Entry 4KVB (X-ray diffraction, 4.20 A resolution (low resolution: residue-level contacts below are approximate; hydrogen-bond / salt-bridge calls are withheld)); this record covers chains A and P of the 20 polymer chains in the assembly.

== Chain A ==
Molecule: 16S rRNA
Organism: Thermus thermophilus
Sequence (1522 nucleotides; each row starts with the number of its first residue; note: 42 numbers in that range are skipped by the numbering (no residue carries them; nothing is unmodelled there); a row labelled like 190A-190L holds insertion residues (190A, then the next letters in order); numbering starts at 0):
     0 UUUGUUGGAG AGUUUGAUCC UGGCUCAGGG UGAACGCUGG CGGCGUGCCU AAGACAUGCA
    60 AGUCGUGCGG G
    73 CCGCGGGGUU UU
    88 ACUCCG
    95 UGGUC
   101 AGCGGCGGAC GGGUGAGUAA CGCGUGGGU
  129A G
   130 ACCUACCCGG AAGAGGGGGA CAACCCGGGG AAACUCGGGC UAAUCCCCCA UGUGGACCCG
   190 C
190A-190L CCCUUGGGGUGU
   191 GUCCAAAGGG CUUU
   216 GCCCGCUUCC GGAUGGGCCC GCGUCCCAUC AGCUAGUUGG UGGGGUAAUG GCCCACCAAG
   276 GCGACGACGG GUAGCCGGUC UGAGAGGAUG GCCGGCCACA GGGGCACUGA GACACGGGCC
   336 CCACUCCUAC GGGAGGCAGC AGUUAGGAAU CUUCCGCAAU GGGCGCAAGC CUGACGGAGC
   396 GACGCCGCUU GGAGGAAGAA GCCCUUCGGG GUGUAAACUC CUGAA
   442 CCCGGGACGA AACCCCCGAG GA
   474 GGGGACUGAC GGUACCGGG
   494 GUAAUAGCGC CGGCCAACUC CGUGCCAGCA GCCGCGGUAA UACGGAGGGC GCGAGCGUUA
   554 CCCGGAUUCA CUGGGCGUAA AGGGCGUGUA GGCGGCCUGG GGCGUCCCAU GUGAAAGACC
   614 ACGGCUCAAC CGUGGGGGAG CGUGGGAUAC GCUCAGGCUA GACGGUGGGA GAGGGUGGUG
   674 GAAUUCCCGG AGUAGCGGUG AAAUGCGCAG AUACCGGGAG GAACGCCGAU GGCGAAGGCA
   734 GCCACCUGGU CCACCCGUGA CGCUGAGGCG CGAAAGCGUG GGGAGCAAAC CGGAUUAGAU
   794 ACCCGGGUAG UCCACGCCCU AAACGAUGCG CGCUAGGUCU CUGGGUCU
   848 CCUGGGGGCC GAAGCUAACG CGUUAAGCGC GCCGCCUGGG GAGUACGGCC GCAAGGCUGA
   908 AACUCAAAGG AAUUGACGGG GGCCCGCACA AGCGGUGGAG CAUGUGGUUU AAUUCGAAGX
   968 AACGCGAAGA ACCUUACCAG GCCUUGACAU GCUAGG
 1003A G
  1004 AACCCGGGUG AAAGCCUGGG GUGCCCC
1030A-1030D GCGA
  1031 GGGGAGCCCU AGCACAGGUG CUGCAUGGCC GUCGUCAGCU CGUGCCGUGA GGUGUUGGGU
  1091 UAAGUCCCGC AACGAGCGCA ACCCCCGCCG UUAGUUGCCA GCGGUUCGGC CGGGCACUCU
  1151 AACGGGACUG CCCGCGAAA
  1171 GCGGGAGGAA GGAGGGGACG ACGUCUGGUC AGCAUGGCCC UUACGGCCUG GGCGACACAC
  1231 GUGCUACAAU GCCCACUACA AAGCGAUGCC ACCCGGCAAC GGGGAGCUAA UCGCAAAAAG
  1291 GUGGGCCCAG UUCGGAUUGG GGUCUGCAAC CCGACCCCAU GAAGCCGGAA UCGCUAGUAA
  1351 UCGCGGAUCA G
 1361A C
  1362 CAUGCCGCGG UGAAUACGUU CCCGGGCCUU GUACACACXG CCXGUXACGC CAUGGGAGCG
  1422 GGCUCUACCC GAAGUCGCCG GG
  1446 AGCCUACGGG
  1459 CAGGCGCCGA GGGUAGGGCC CGUGACUGGG GCGAAGUCGU AACAAGGUAG CUGUACCGGA
  1519 AGGUGCGGCU GGAUCACCUC CUUUCU
Unresolved in the structure: 0-3, 1535-1538
Modified / non-standard residues: PSU (pseudouridine-5'-monophosphate) at position 516, 7MG (7N-methyl-8-hydroguanosine-5'-monophosphate) at position 527, M2G (N2-dimethylguanosine-5'-monophosphate) at position 966, 5MC (5-methylcytidine-5'-monophosphate) at position 967, 2MG (2N-methylguanosine-5'-monophosphate) at position 1207, 5MC (5-methylcytidine-5'-monophosphate) at position 1400, 4OC (4n,o2'-methylcytidine-5'-monophosphate) at position 1402, 5MC (5-methylcytidine-5'-monophosphate) at position 1404, 5MC (5-methylcytidine-5'-monophosphate) at position 1407, UR3 (3-methyluridine-5'-monophoshate) at position 1498, MA6 (6N-dimethyladenosine-5'-monophoshate) at position 1518, MA6 (6N-dimethyladenosine-5'-monophoshate) at position 1519, PSU (pseudouridine-5'-monophosphate) at position 1540, PSU (pseudouridine-5'-monophosphate) at position 1541
Bound ions: Mg2+ site 1: U12, G22; K+ site 1 near U14 (its only coordinating residue here); Mg2+ site 2 near G21 (its only coordinating residue here); Mg2+ site 3 near C48 (its only coordinating residue here); Mg2+ site 4: C48, U114, G115; Mg2+ site 5 near A53 (its only coordinating residue here); Mg2+ site 6: G61, U62; Mg2+ site 7 near G107 (its only coordinating residue here); Mg2+ site 8: A109, G331; Mg2+ site 9: A116, G117, G289; Mg2+ site 10: A116, G117, U118, G289; Mg2+ site 11: C121, U125; 84 more Mg2+ sites not listed; 19 more K+ sites not listed

== Chain P ==
Molecule: 30S ribosomal protein S16
Organism: Thermus thermophilus
UniProtKB: P62238 (RS16_THET2); numbering as in UniProt (aligned over 1-88)
Chain sequence (88 residues; numbered 1 to 88; the number before each row is that of its first residue):
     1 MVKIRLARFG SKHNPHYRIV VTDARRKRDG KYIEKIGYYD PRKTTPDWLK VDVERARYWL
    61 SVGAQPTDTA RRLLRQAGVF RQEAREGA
Unresolved in the structure: 84-88

== How chain A and chain P interact ==
Contacting residue pairs (86; chain A residue first):
  C43(A) - Lys12(P)
  G44(A) - Lys12(P)
  C110(A) - Arg25(P)
  G112(A) - Lys27(P)
  A134(A) - Met1(P)
  A134(A) - Arg25(P)
  C135(A) - Met1(P)
  C136(A) - Met1(P)
  C136(A) - Val62(P)
  C136(A) - Gly63(P)
  C136(A) - Gln65(P)
  C137(A) - Ser61(P)
  C137(A) - Val62(P)
  C137(A) - Gly63(P)
  C137(A) - Gln65(P)
  G227(A) - Val62(P)
  A228(A) - Val2(P)
  A228(A) - Trp59(P)
  A228(A) - Val62(P)
  U229(A) - Asp23(P)
  U229(A) - Ile33(P)
  U229(A) - Trp59(P)
  G230(A) - Arg25(P)
  G309(A) - Lys27(P)
  G309(A) - Gly30(P)
  G310(A) - Arg26(P)
  G310(A) - Lys27(P)
  G310(A) - Gly30(P)
  G310(A) - Lys31(P)
  C311(A) - Arg26(P)
  A374(A) - Tyr17(P)
  U375(A) - Leu6(P)
  U375(A) - Tyr17(P)
  U375(A) - Arg28(P)
  U375(A) - Thr69(P)
  G376(A) - Arg5(P)
  G376(A) - Leu6(P)
  G376(A) - Arg28(P)
  G376(A) - Thr67(P)
  G377(A) - Lys3(P)
  G377(A) - Arg5(P)
  G377(A) - Ala24(P)
  C390(A) - Arg28(P)
  G391(A) - Arg8(P)
  G391(A) - Arg28(P)
  G392(A) - Arg8(P)
  G392(A) - Lys12(P)
  G392(A) - His13(P)
  A393(A) - Lys12(P)
  A393(A) - His13(P)
  C449(A) - Arg42(P)
  G450(A) - Pro15(P)
  G450(A) - Pro41(P)
  G450(A) - Arg42(P)
  G450(A) - Lys43(P)
  A452(A) - Lys43(P)
  A452(A) - Arg72(P)
  A453(A) - Asp68(P)
  G462(A) - Gln82(P)
  A463(A) - Arg75(P)
  A463(A) - Phe80(P)
  A463(A) - Arg81(P)
  A463(A) - Gln82(P)
  A463(A) - Glu83(P)
  G474(A) - Arg75(P)
  G474(A) - Arg81(P)
  A607(A) - Lys31(P)
  A608(A) - Phe9(P)
  A608(A) - Arg18(P)
  A608(A) - Tyr32(P)
  A609(A) - Arg18(P)
  G616(A) - Thr45(P)
  G617(A) - Asn14(P)
  G617(A) - Thr44(P)
  C624(A) - Phe9(P)
  C624(A) - Ser11(P)
  C624(A) - Asn14(P)
  C624(A) - His16(P)
  G625(A) - Phe9(P)
  G625(A) - His16(P)
  U626(A) - Arg18(P)
  U626(A) - Lys35(P)
  U626(A) - Tyr38(P)
  G627(A) - Lys35(P)
  G627(A) - Tyr38(P)
  G627(A) - Lys50(P)
Interface residues without a listed pair, chain A (45 interface residues in all): G111, G231, G378, A451, C454, C623
Interface residues without a listed pair, chain P (50 interface residues in all): Gly10, Asp29, Tyr58

== Summary ==
45 residues of chain A face 50 of chain P across their interface. U12(A) and G22(A) coordinate Mg2+ site 1.
The Mg2+ site 4 is built by C48(A), U114(A) and G115(A).
Here chain A is 16S rRNA and chain P is 30S ribosomal protein S16, both from Thermus thermophilus. Entry 4KVB
(Thermus thermophilus HB27 30S ribosomal subunit lacking ribosomal protein S17) was determined by X-ray
diffraction.
